PDB entry 6ERQ | X-ray diffraction, 4.50 A resolution (low resolution: residue-level contacts below are approximate; hydrogen-bond / salt-bridge calls are withheld) | chains D and F of the 5 polymer chains in the assembly

== Chain D ==
Molecule: Non-Template DNA
Sequence (50 nucleotides; each row starts with the number of its first residue):
     1 CACCGCTGCT AACCCCATAC CCCGAACCAA CCAAATTATC CCGACAGGCC
Not modelled in the structure: 39-42

== Chain F ==
Name: Dimethyladenosine transferase 2, mitochondrial
Organism: Homo sapiens
Notes: EC 2.1.1.-
Reference sequence: Q9H5Q4 (TFB2M_HUMAN); numbering as in UniProt (aligned over 22-396)
Sequence (377 residues; each row starts with the number of its first residue):
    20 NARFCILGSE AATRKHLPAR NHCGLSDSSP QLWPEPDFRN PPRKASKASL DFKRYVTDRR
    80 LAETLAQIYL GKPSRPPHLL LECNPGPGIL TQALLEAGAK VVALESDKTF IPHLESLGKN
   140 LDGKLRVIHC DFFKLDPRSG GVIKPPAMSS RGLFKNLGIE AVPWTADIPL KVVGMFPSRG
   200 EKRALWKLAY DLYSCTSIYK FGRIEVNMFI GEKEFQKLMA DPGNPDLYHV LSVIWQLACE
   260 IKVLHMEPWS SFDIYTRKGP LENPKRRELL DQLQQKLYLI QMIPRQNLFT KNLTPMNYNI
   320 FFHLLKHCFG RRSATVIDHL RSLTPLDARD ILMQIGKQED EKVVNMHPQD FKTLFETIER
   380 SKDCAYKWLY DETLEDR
Not modelled in the structure: 20-71, 91-96, 268-294, 393-396
Sequence notes: expression tag (20-21)
UniProt features mapped onto this chain:
  - region: Arg330, Arg331 (DNA-binding)
  - binding site (S-adenosyl-L-methionine): Val75, Glu124, Asp150
  - mutagenesis: Gly105 (G105A: Abolishes methyltransferase activity), Arg330 (R330A: Impairs transcription initiation; when associated with A-331), Arg331 (R331A: Impairs transcription initiation; when associated with A-330)

== Interface between chain D and chain F ==
Residue-residue contacts (7):
  DA35(D) - Lys201(F)
  DT36(D) - Lys201(F)
  DT36(D) - Trp205(F)
  DT37(D) - Arg202(F)
  DT37(D) - Trp205(F)
  DT37(D) - Lys325(F)
  DA38(D) - Arg202(F)
Other interface residues (no listed pair), chain F (9 interface residues in all): Pro156, Arg157, Lys206, Tyr209, Lys236

== Overview ==
Chain D and chain F form an interface of 4 and 9 residues respectively. UniProt lists 3
S-adenosyl-L-methionine-binding residues and 3 mutagenesis sites on chain F.
Chain D is Non-Template DNA and chain F is Dimethyladenosine transferase 2, mitochondrial (Homo sapiens); the
structure, Structure of the human mitochondrial transcription initiation complex at the HSP promoter, was
determined by X-ray diffraction, deposited together with 6ERO and 6ERP.
